PDB entry 2OVB | X-ray diffraction, 2.61 A resolution | chain A

Chain A:
Name: StaL
From: Streptomyces toyocaensis
Reference sequence: Q8KLM3 (Q8KLM3_STRTO); residue numbers follow UniProt; this construct covers 4-270
Amino-acid sequence (288 residues; each row starts with the number of its first residue; numbers below 1 keep their minus sign (Met-17 is residue -17)):
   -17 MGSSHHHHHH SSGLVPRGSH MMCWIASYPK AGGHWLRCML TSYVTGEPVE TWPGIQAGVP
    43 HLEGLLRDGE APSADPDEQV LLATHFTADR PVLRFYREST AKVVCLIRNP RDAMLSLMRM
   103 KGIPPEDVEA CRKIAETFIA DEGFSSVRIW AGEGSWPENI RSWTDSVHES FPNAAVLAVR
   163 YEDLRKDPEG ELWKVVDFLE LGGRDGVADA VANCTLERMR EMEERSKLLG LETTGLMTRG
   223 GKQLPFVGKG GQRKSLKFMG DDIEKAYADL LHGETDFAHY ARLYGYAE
Disordered / not traced: -17 to 2, 217-235, 270
Differences from the reference sequence: cloning artifact (-17 to -14, -7 to 3); expression tag (-13 to -8)
From the paper describing this entry:
  - mutagenesis - H43A, F77E, S98A, W132F, E205A, E206A: decreased catalytic activity
  - mutagenesis - R101A, R202A: unchanged catalytic activity
  - mutagenesis - L48E, L48K, H67A: decreased expression
  - mutagenesis - F77E: unchanged expression
  - catalytic residues: Lys12, His43, His67, Ser98 (proposed by the authors, not directly observed)

Overview:
From the paper: catalytic residues Lys12, His43 and His67 among others; H43A, F77E and S98A, among others,
reduce catalytic activity; 11 substitutions were tested in all.
Chain A is StaL (Streptomyces toyocaensis); the structure, Crystal Structure of StaL-sulfate complex, was
determined by X-ray diffraction together with 2OVF from the same study.
